PDB entry 8VND | X-ray diffraction, 1.60 A resolution | chains d and A of the 6 polymer chains in the assembly

== Chain d ==
Molecule: 8-nt DNA strand
Sequence (8 nucleotides; each row starts with the number of its first residue):
   514 GAGAGTCA

== Chain A ==
Molecule: Intron-encoded endonuclease I-PpoI
Organism: Physarum polycephalum
Notes: EC 3.1.-.-
UniProtKB: Q94702 (PPO1_PHYPO); residues 2-163 here = UniProt positions 2-163
Amino-acid sequence (162 residues; each row starts with the number of its first residue):
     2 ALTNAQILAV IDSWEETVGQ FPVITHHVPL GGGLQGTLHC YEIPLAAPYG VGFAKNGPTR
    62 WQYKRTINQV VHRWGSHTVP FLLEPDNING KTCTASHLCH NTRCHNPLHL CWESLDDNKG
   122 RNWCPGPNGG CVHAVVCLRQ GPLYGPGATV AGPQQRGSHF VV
Ion coordination: Zn2+ site 1: Cys41, Cys100, Cys105, His110; Mg2+: Asn119 (shared with 1 residue of chain D); Zn2+ site 2: Cys125, Cys132, His134, Cys138
From the paper describing this entry:
  - binding site for the 8-nt DNA strand (chain d): Arg61
  - catalytic residues: His98
  - mutagenesis - H78A/H98A, H98A: decreased catalytic activity
  - mutagenesis - H78A: unchanged catalytic activity

== How chain d and chain A interact ==
Residue-residue contacts (20):
  DG514(d) with Arg61(A), base contact; Thr95(A), phosphate contact; Ala96(A), phosphate contact; Ser97(A), phosphate contact; His98(A), salt bridge to the phosphate; Thr103(A), phosphate contact; Leu116(A), sugar contact; Asn119(A), hydrogen bond to the phosphate
  DA515(d) with Asn57(A), base contact; Arg61(A), salt bridge to the phosphate; Thr79(A), phosphate contact; Thr95(A), phosphate contact; Ala96(A), hydrogen bond to the phosphate
  DG516(d) with Asn57(A), hydrogen bond to the base; Gln63(A), base contact; Gly76(A), hydrogen bond to the phosphate
  DA517(d) with Asn57(A), base contact; Gln63(A), hydrogen bond to the base; Arg74(A), hydrogen bond to the base
  DG518(d) with Arg74(A), hydrogen bond to the base
Other interface residues (no listed pair), chain A (15 interface residues in all): Trp75, Trp113

== Summary ==
The interface between chain d and chain A involves 5 residues on one side and 15 on the other; the contacts
include 7 hydrogen bonds and 2 salt bridges. Among the polar pairs are DG516(d)-Asn57(A), DA517(d)-Gln63(A)
and DA517(d)-Arg74(A). The paper reports the catalytic residue His98(A); H78A/H98A and H98A of chain A reduce
catalytic activity.
Here chain d is an 8-nt DNA strand and chain A is Intron-encoded endonuclease I-PpoI (Physarum polycephalum).
Entry 8VND (Homing endonuclease I-PpoI-DNA complex:reaction at pH8.0 (Tris) with 500 uM Mg2+ for 600s) was
determined by X-ray diffraction (same publication as 8VMO, 8VMP, 8VMQ, 8VMR, 8VMS, 8VMT and 35 further
entries).
